Entry 2QB0 (X-ray diffraction, 2.56 A resolution); this record covers chains A and D.

# Chain A
Protein: Transcription factor ETV6
Source organism: Homo sapiens
UniProt: P41212 (ETV6_HUMAN); residues 15-91 here correspond to UniProt positions 47-123 (UniProt number = residue number + 32)
Sequence (77 residues; numbered 15 to 91; the number before each row is that of its first residue):
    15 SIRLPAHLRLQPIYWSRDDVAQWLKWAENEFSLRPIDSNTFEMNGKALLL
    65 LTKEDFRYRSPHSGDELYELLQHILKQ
Sequence notes: engineered mutation Glu80 (Val112 in P41212)
Swiss-Prot annotation at these positions:
  - site: Leu22, Arg23 (Breakpoint for translocation to form ETV6-MDS2 in MDS), Arg23, Leu24 (Breakpoint for translocation to form PAX5-ETV6)

# Chain D
Protein: Transcription factor ETV6, Endolysin
Source organism: Homo sapiens
Notes: EC 3.2.1.17
UniProt: chimeric construct of P41212, P00720: residues 15-91 from P41212 (ETV6_HUMAN) positions 47-123 (UniProt number = residue number + 32); residues 95-255 from P00720 positions 2-162 (UniProt number = residue number - 93)
Sequence (241 residues; each row starts with the number of its first residue):
    15 SIRLPAHLRLQPIYWSRDDVAQWLKWAENEFSLRPIDSNTFEMNGKALLL
    65 LTKEDFRYRSPHSGDVLYELLQHILKQAGPNIFEMLRIDEGLRLKIYKDT
   115 EGYYTIGIGHLLTKSPSLNAAKSELDKAIGRNTNGVITKDEAEKLFCQDV
   165 DAAVRGILRNAKLKPVYDSLDCVRRAALINMVFQMGETGVAGFTNSLRML
   215 QQKRWDEAAVNLAKSRWYNQTPNRAKRVITTFRTGTWDAYK
Sequence notes: linker (92-94); conflict Gly105 (Arg12 in P00720), Thr147 (Cys54 in P00720), Cys161 (Asn68 in P00720), Cys186 (Ala93 in P00720), Ala190 (Cys97 in P00720), Arg230 (Ile137 in P00720)
Residues lining bound ligands: Mn2+ (MN): His21, Asp33, Asp154, Glu157
Swiss-Prot annotation at these positions:
  - site: Leu22, Arg23 (Breakpoint for translocation to form ETV6-MDS2 in MDS), Arg23, Leu24 (Breakpoint for translocation to form PAX5-ETV6)
  - active site (Proton donor/acceptor): Glu104, Asp113
  - binding site (substrate): Leu125, Phe197, Ser210, Asn225

# How chain A and chain D interact
Contacting residue pairs (31; chain A residue first):
  Arg31(A) with Ser46(D), hydrogen bond (side chain-backbone); Leu47(D); Arg48(D)
  Glu56(A) with Ser46(D); Leu47(D); Arg48(D), salt bridge; His76(D)
  Met57(A) with Phe45(D); Ser46(D); Val80(D), hydrophobic
  Asn58(A) with Glu44(D), hydrogen bond (side chain-backbone); Phe45(D), hydrogen bond (backbone-backbone); Ser46(D), hydrogen bond
  Lys60(A) with Glu44(D), salt bridge; Phe45(D)
  Ala61(A) with Phe45(D); Val80(D), hydrophobic
  Leu64(A) with Phe45(D), hydrophobic; Glu83(D); His87(D)
  Leu65(A) with Asp79(D); Val80(D), hydrophobic
  Thr66(A) with Lys67(D), hydrogen bond; Glu83(D)
  Asp69(A) with Lys67(D), salt bridge; Arg71(D), salt bridge; Asp79(D); Glu83(D)
  Tyr72(A) with Arg71(D)
  Arg73(A) with His76(D), hydrogen bond (side chain-backbone); Asp79(D), salt bridge
Other interface residues (no listed pair), chain A (15 interface residues in all): Ile27, Asn53, Glu68
Other interface residues (no listed pair), chain D (15 interface residues in all): Ser15, Ser77, Leu84

# Summary
Chain A and chain D each contribute 15 residues to their interface; the contacts include 6 hydrogen bonds and
5 salt bridges. Polar pairs include Glu56(A)-Arg48(D), Lys60(A)-Glu44(D) and Asp69(A)-Lys67(D). Ligands of
chain D: Mn2+.
Here chain A is Transcription factor ETV6 and chain D is Transcription factor ETV6, Endolysin, both from Homo
sapiens. Entry 2QB0 (Structure of the 2TEL crystallization module fused to T4 lysozyme with an Ala-Gly-Pro
linker) was determined by X-ray diffraction together with 2QB1 and 2QAR from the same study.
